Entry 8ZNO (electron microscopy, 3.02 A resolution); this record covers chains D and H of the 20 polymer chains in the assembly.

# Chain D
Molecule: Cytochrome c domain-containing protein
Organism: Arachis hypogaea
Reference sequence: A0A445B1W5 (A0A445B1W5_ARAHY); residues 66-307 here correspond to UniProt positions 63-304 (UniProt number = residue number - 3)
Chain sequence (242 residues; each row starts with the number of its first residue):
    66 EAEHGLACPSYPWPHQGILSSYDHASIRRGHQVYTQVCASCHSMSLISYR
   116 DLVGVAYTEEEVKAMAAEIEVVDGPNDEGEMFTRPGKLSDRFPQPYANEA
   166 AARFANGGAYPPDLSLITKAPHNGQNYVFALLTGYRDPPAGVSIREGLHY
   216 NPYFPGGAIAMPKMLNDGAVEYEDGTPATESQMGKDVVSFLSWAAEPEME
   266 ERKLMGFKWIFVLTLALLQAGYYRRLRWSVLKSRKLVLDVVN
Differences from the reference sequence: conflict Q81 (Asn78 in A0A445B1W5), E125 (Asp122 in A0A445B1W5), P186 (Arg183 in A0A445B1W5), S246 (Ala243 in A0A445B1W5)
Ion coordination: heme c Fe near H107 (its only coordinating residue here)
Residues lining bound ligands:
  - 1,2-Distearoyl-sn-glycerophosphoethanolamine (3PE): F272, I275, F276
  - heme c (HEC): V102, C103, C106, H107, N171, A174, Y175, P176, P177, I182, Y192, V193, L196, L197, F219, I224, A225, M226, P227, M229, L230, V252

# Chain H
Molecule: Cytochrome b-c1 complex subunit 6
Organism: Arachis hypogaea
Reference sequence: A0A444WZ62 (A0A444WZ62_ARAHY); residue numbers follow UniProt; this construct covers 27-90
Chain sequence (64 residues; row label = number of the first residue in the row):
    27 PVDQKKYLEESCKPKCVKALLEYQACVKRIQGDETGNKHCTGQYFDYWSC
    77 IDKCVAQKLFSKLK
Disulfides: C38-C80, C42-C76, C52-C66

# Chain D / chain H interface
Contacting residue pairs (37):
  E66(D) with F71(H)
  L71(D) with F71(H), hydrophobic; S75(H)
  P74(D) with D78(H); K79(H)
  S75(D) with A82(H)
  Y76(D) with A82(H), hydrophobic
  P77(D) with A82(H); F86(H)
  W78(D) with F86(H), hydrophobic
  R94(D) with K90(H), hydrogen bond (side chain-backbone)
  T198(D) with K31(H), hydrogen bond
  R201(D) with Y70(H); W74(H)
  D202(D) with Y70(H), hydrogen bond (backbone-side chain)
  P204(D) with Y49(H); Y70(H), hydrophobic
  A205(D) with Y49(H), hydrogen bond (backbone-side chain); H65(H); C66(H), hydrogen bond (backbone-backbone)
  G206(D) with K64(H); H65(H)
  Y215(D) with Y70(H)
  P217(D) with Y70(H), hydrophobic
  Y218(D) with D78(H), hydrogen bond
  D232(D) with P27(H)
  T244(D) with P27(H); D29(H); Q30(H)
  E245(D) with D29(H); K31(H)
  S246(D) with D29(H), hydrogen bond; K31(H)
  Q247(D) with L89(H); K90(H)
  K250(D) with F86(H); K90(H)
Other interface residues (no listed pair), chain D (29 interface residues in all): A67, G70, P79, F194, V207, T241
Other interface residues (no listed pair), chain H (23 interface residues in all): V28, K32, V53, T67, L85

# In short
29 residues of chain D face 23 of chain H across their interface, with 7 hydrogen bonds. Polar pairs include
R94(D)-K90(H), T198(D)-K31(H) and D202(D)-Y70(H). Bound to chain D:
1,2-Distearoyl-sn-glycerophosphoethanolamine and heme c.
Chain D is Cytochrome c domain-containing protein and chain H is Cytochrome b-c1 complex subunit 6, both from
Arachis hypogaea; the structure, Cryo-EM structure of Arachis hypogaea bc1 complex, was determined by electron
microscopy.
